5HQ2 - chains B and J of the 8 polymer chains in the assembly; structure by X-ray diffraction, 4.50 A resolution (low resolution: residue-level contacts below are approximate; hydrogen-bond / salt-bridge calls are withheld).

== Chain B ==
Name: Histone H4
Organism: Xenopus laevis
UniProtKB: P62799 (H4_XENLA); residues 1-102 here correspond to UniProt positions 2-103 (UniProt number = residue number + 1)
Amino-acid sequence (102 residues; each row starts with the number of its first residue):
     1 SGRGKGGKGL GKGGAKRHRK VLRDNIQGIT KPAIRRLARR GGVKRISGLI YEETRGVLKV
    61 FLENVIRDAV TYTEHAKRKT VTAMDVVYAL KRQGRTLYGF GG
Unresolved in the structure: 1-23, 102
Curated features (UniProtKB/Swiss-Prot):
  - DNA-binding region: Lys16 to Lys20
  - modified residue: Ser1 (N-acetylserine), Arg3 (Asymmetric dimethylarginine), Lys5 (N6-(2-hydroxyisobutyryl)lysine), Lys8 (N6-(2-hydroxyisobutyryl)lysine), Lys12 (N6-(2-hydroxyisobutyryl)lysine), Lys16 (N6-(2-hydroxyisobutyryl)lysine), Lys20 (N6,N6,N6-trimethyllysine), Lys31 (N6-(2-hydroxyisobutyryl)lysine), Lys44 (N6-(2-hydroxyisobutyryl)lysine), Ser47 (Phosphoserine), Tyr51 (Phosphotyrosine), Lys59 (N6-(2-hydroxyisobutyryl)lysine), Lys77 (N6-(2-hydroxyisobutyryl)lysine), Lys79 (N6-(2-hydroxyisobutyryl)lysine), Tyr88 (Phosphotyrosine), Lys91 (N6-(2-hydroxyisobutyryl)lysine)
  - cross-link (Glycyl lysine isopeptide (Lys-Gly)): Lys31 (interchain with G-Cter in UFM1), Lys91 (interchain with G-Cter in ubiquitin)

== Chain J ==
Molecule: 149-nt DNA strand
Organism: synthetic construct
Sequence (149 nucleotides; each row starts with the number of its first residue; numbers below 1 keep their minus sign (DA-74 is residue -74)):
   -74 ATCAGGATGT ATATATCTGA CACGTGCCTG GAGACTAGGG AGTAATCCCC TTGGCGGTTA
   -14 AAACGCGGGG GACAGCGCGT ACGTGCGTTT AAGCGGTGCT AGAGCTGTCT ACGACCAATT
    46 GAGCGGCCTC GGCACCGGGA TTCTCCGAT
Unresolved in the structure: -74 to -73, -39 to 0, 40-74

== How chain B and chain J interact ==
Contacting residue pairs (8; chain B residue first):
  Arg45(B) with DG8(J)
  Ile46(B) with DC7(J); DG8(J)
  Ser47(B) with DC7(J)
  Gly48(B) with DC7(J)
  Arg78(B) with DA28(J)
  Lys79(B) with DA28(J)
  Thr80(B) with DA28(J)
Also at the interface, not in a pair above, chain J (4 interface residues in all): DG27

== In short ==
Chain B and chain J form an interface of 7 and 4 residues respectively. UniProt lists a DNA-binding region on
chain B.
Here chain B is Histone H4 (Xenopus laevis) and chain J is a 149-nt DNA strand (synthetic construct). Entry
5HQ2 (Structural model of Set8 histone H4 Lys20 methyltransferase bound to nucleosome core particle) was
determined by X-ray diffraction.
